PDB entry 8UBC | electron microscopy, 3.29 A resolution | chains A and B of the 8 polymer chains in the assembly

# Chain A
Molecule: Reverse transcriptase
Source organism: Bordetella phage BPP-1
Reference sequence: Q775D8 (Q775D8_BPBPP); residues 1-328 here = UniProt positions 1-328
Chain sequence (328 residues; each row starts with the number of its first residue):
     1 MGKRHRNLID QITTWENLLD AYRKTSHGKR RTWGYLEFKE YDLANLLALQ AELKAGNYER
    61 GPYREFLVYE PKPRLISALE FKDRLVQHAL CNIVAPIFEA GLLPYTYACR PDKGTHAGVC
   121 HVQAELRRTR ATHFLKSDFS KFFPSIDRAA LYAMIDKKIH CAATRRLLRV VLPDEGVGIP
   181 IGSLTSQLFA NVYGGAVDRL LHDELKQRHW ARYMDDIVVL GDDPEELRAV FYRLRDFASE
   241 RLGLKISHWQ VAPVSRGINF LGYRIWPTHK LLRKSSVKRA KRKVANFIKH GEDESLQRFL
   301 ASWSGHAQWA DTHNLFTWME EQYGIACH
Unresolved in the structure: 67-75, 325-328

# Chain B
Molecule: Avd
Source organism: Bordetella phage BPP-1
Notes: EC 4.2.1.147
Reference sequence: chimeric construct of Q775D7, Q9FA38: residues 1-124 from Q775D7 (Q775D7_BPBPP) positions 1-124 (same numbers); residues 125-290 from Q9FA38 positions 5-170 (UniProt number = residue number - 120)
Chain sequence (290 residues; numbered 1 to 290; the number before each row is that of its first residue):
     1 MEPIEEATKC YDQMLIVERY ERVISYLYPI AQSIPRKHGV AREMFLKCLL GQVELFIVAG
    61 KSNQVSKLYA ADAGLAMLRF WLRFLAGIQK PHAMTPHQVE TAQVLIAEVG RILGSWIARV
   121 NRKGTKVQVG EALVGDGNEV AHIDLIIGPR GSPAETAFCN GLVNNKHGFT SLLAVIAPNL
   181 PCKPNTLMFN KVTINDARQA VQMFGPAQHG VAMAVQDAVA EGIIPADEAD DLYVLVGVFI
   241 HWEAADDAKI QKYNYEATKL SIQRAVNGEP KASVVTEQRK SATHPFAANA
Unresolved in the structure: 123-290

# How chain A and chain B interact
Pairs across the interface (41; chain A residue first):
  Arg30(A) - Glu18(B)
  Arg30(A) - Arg19(B)
  Arg31(A) - Tyr11(B)  hydrogen bond (backbone-side chain)
  Arg31(A) - Leu15(B)
  Arg31(A) - Arg19(B)
  Arg31(A) - Glu108(B)  salt bridge
  Arg31(A) - Ile112(B)
  Thr32(A) - Tyr11(B)
  Trp33(A) - Lys9(B)
  Trp33(A) - Cys10(B)
  Trp33(A) - Tyr11(B)
  Trp33(A) - Met14(B)  hydrophobic
  Tyr35(A) - Glu18(B)  hydrogen bond
  Leu36(A) - Tyr11(B)  hydrophobic
  Leu36(A) - Met14(B)
  Leu36(A) - Leu15(B)
  Leu36(A) - Glu18(B)
  Glu37(A) - Pro3(B)
  Glu37(A) - Glu5(B)
  Glu37(A) - Lys9(B)  salt bridge
  Glu37(A) - Met14(B)
  Phe38(A) - Met1(B)  hydrophobic
  Lys39(A) - Met14(B)  hydrogen bond (side chain-backbone)
  Lys39(A) - Val17(B)
  Lys39(A) - Glu18(B)
  Lys39(A) - Glu21(B)  salt bridge
  Glu40(A) - Glu6(B)
  Glu40(A) - Met14(B)
  Tyr41(A) - Ile4(B)  hydrophobic
  Tyr41(A) - Glu6(B)
  Ala44(A) - Ile4(B)  hydrophobic
  Asn45(A) - Met1(B)
  Asn45(A) - Glu2(B)
  Asn45(A) - Pro3(B)
  Asn45(A) - Ile4(B)  hydrogen bond (side chain-backbone)
  Ala48(A) - Met1(B)
  Leu49(A) - Met1(B)  hydrophobic
  Glu52(A) - Met1(B)  hydrogen bond (side chain-backbone)
  Lys82(A) - Met1(B)
  Lys82(A) - Glu2(B)
  Lys82(A) - Pro3(B)
Also at the interface, not in a pair above, chain A (18 interface residues in all): Tyr58

# Summary
18 residues of chain A face 17 of chain B across their interface; the contacts include 5 hydrogen bonds and 3
salt bridges. Polar pairs include Arg31(A)-Glu108(B), Glu37(A)-Lys9(B) and Lys39(A)-Glu21(B).
Here chain A is Reverse transcriptase and chain B is Avd, both from Bordetella phage BPP-1. Entry 8UBC
(Diversity-generating retroelement (DGR) ribonucleoprotein reverse transcriptase - Resting State 1b) was
determined by electron microscopy together with 8UB7, 8UB8, 8UB9, 8UBA, 8UBB, 8UBD, 8UBE and 8UBF from the
same study.
